Entry 3HYU (X-ray diffraction, 1.67 A resolution); this record covers chains A and B.

[Chain A]
Molecule: Hemoglobin subunit alpha
From: Cavia porcellus
UniProtKB: P01947 (HBA_CAVPO); residues 1-141 here correspond to UniProt positions 2-142 (UniProt number = residue number + 1)
Sequence (141 residues; each row starts with the number of its first residue):
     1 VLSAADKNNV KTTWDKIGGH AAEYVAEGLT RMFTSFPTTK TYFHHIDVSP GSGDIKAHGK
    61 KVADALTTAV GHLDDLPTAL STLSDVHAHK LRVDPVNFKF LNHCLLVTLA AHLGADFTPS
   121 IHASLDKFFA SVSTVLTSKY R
Ion coordination: heme Fe near His87 (its only coordinating residue here)
Residues lining bound ligands: heme (HEM): Met32, Thr39, Tyr42, Phe43, His45, His58, Lys61, Val62, Ala65, Leu66, Leu83, Val86, His87, Leu91, Val93, Asn97, Phe98, Leu101, Asn102, Val132, Leu136
Swiss-Prot annotation at these positions:
  - binding site (O2): His58
  - binding site (heme b): His87
  - modified residue: Ser3 (Phosphoserine), Lys7 (N6-succinyllysine), Lys11 (N6-succinyllysine), Lys16 (N6-acetyllysine), Tyr24 (Phosphotyrosine), Ser35 (Phosphoserine), Lys40 (N6-succinyllysine), Ser49 (Phosphoserine), Thr108 (Phosphothreonine), Ser124 (Phosphoserine), Ser131 (Phosphoserine), Thr134 (Phosphothreonine), Thr137 (Phosphothreonine), Ser138 (Phosphoserine)

[Chain B]
Molecule: Hemoglobin subunit beta
From: Cavia porcellus
UniProtKB: P02095 (HBB_CAVPO); residue numbers follow UniProt; this construct covers 1-146
Sequence (146 residues; row label = number of the first residue in the row):
     1 VHLTAAEKSA ILDLWGKVNV GEIGAEALGR LLVVYPWTQR FFEKFGDLSS ASAIMSNAHV
    61 KSHGAKVLAS FSEGLKHLQD LKGTFAKLSE LHCDKLHVDP ENFRLLGNMI VIALAHHHPS
   121 EFTPCTQAAF QKVTAGVANA LAHKYH
Ion coordination: heme Fe near His92 (its only coordinating residue here)
Residues lining bound ligands: heme (HEM): Leu31, Thr38, Phe41, Phe42, Lys44, His63, Lys66, Val67, Ser70, Phe85, Leu88, Leu91, His92, Leu96, Val98, Asn102, Phe103, Leu106, Val137, Leu141
Swiss-Prot annotation at these positions:
  - binding site (heme b): His63, His92
  - modified residue: Val1 (N-acetylvaline), Lys82 (N6-acetyllysine), Cys93 (S-nitrosocysteine), Lys144 (N6-acetyllysine)
Reported in the primary citation:
  - self-association interface (contacts with another copy of this molecule); pairs are residue here / residue on that copy: Val1-His146

[Interface between chain A and chain B]
Residue-residue contacts - 37 pairs, chain A then chain B:
  Arg31(A) - Phe122(B)  hydrogen bond (side chain-backbone)
  Arg31(A) - Thr123(B)
  Arg31(A) - Pro124(B)
  Arg31(A) - Gln127(B)
  Thr34(A) - Pro124(B)
  Thr34(A) - Cys125(B)
  Thr34(A) - Ala128(B)
  Ser35(A) - Gln127(B)
  Ser35(A) - Ala128(B)  hydrogen bond (side chain-backbone)
  Ser35(A) - Gln131(B)
  Phe36(A) - Gln131(B)
  His103(A) - Asn108(B)
  His103(A) - Val111(B)
  His103(A) - Gln131(B)  hydrogen bond
  Cys104(A) - Gln127(B)
  Val107(A) - Val111(B)  hydrophobic
  Val107(A) - Ala115(B)
  Val107(A) - Gln127(B)
  Ala110(A) - Ile112(B)
  Ala110(A) - His116(B)
  Ala111(A) - Ala115(B)
  Ala111(A) - Pro119(B)
  Gly114(A) - His116(B)
  Ala115(A) - His116(B)
  Phe117(A) - Arg30(B)  hydrogen bond (backbone-side chain)
  Phe117(A) - Ile112(B)  hydrophobic
  Thr118(A) - Arg30(B)
  Pro119(A) - Arg30(B)
  Pro119(A) - Val33(B)
  Pro119(A) - Met55(B)  hydrophobic
  Ser120(A) - Ala51(B)
  His122(A) - Arg30(B)  hydrogen bond
  His122(A) - Val34(B)
  His122(A) - Met109(B)
  His122(A) - Ile112(B)
  Ala123(A) - Val34(B)  hydrophobic
  Asp126(A) - Tyr35(B)
Other interface residues (no listed pair), chain A (20 interface residues in all): Thr30, Leu106

[Overview]
Chain A and chain B each contribute 20 residues to their interface, with 5 hydrogen bonds. Polar pairs include
Arg31(A)-Phe122(B), Ser35(A)-Ala128(B) and His103(A)-Gln131(B). Bound to chain A: heme. Chain B binds heme.
The paper reports a self-association interface involving Val1(B) and His146(B).
Chain A is Hemoglobin subunit alpha and chain B is Hemoglobin subunit beta, both from Cavia porcellus; the
structure, Crystal structure of the altitude adapted hemoglobin of guinea pig, was determined by X-ray
diffraction.
